4ZWB - chain A; structure by X-ray diffraction, 2.40 A resolution.

== Chain A ==
Name: Solute carrier family 2, facilitated glucose transporter member 3
Organism: Homo sapiens
UniProtKB: P11169 (GTR3_HUMAN); numbering as in UniProt (aligned over 1-496)
Amino-acid sequence (518 residues; row label = number of the first residue in the row; numbers below 1 keep their minus sign (Met-21 is residue -21)):
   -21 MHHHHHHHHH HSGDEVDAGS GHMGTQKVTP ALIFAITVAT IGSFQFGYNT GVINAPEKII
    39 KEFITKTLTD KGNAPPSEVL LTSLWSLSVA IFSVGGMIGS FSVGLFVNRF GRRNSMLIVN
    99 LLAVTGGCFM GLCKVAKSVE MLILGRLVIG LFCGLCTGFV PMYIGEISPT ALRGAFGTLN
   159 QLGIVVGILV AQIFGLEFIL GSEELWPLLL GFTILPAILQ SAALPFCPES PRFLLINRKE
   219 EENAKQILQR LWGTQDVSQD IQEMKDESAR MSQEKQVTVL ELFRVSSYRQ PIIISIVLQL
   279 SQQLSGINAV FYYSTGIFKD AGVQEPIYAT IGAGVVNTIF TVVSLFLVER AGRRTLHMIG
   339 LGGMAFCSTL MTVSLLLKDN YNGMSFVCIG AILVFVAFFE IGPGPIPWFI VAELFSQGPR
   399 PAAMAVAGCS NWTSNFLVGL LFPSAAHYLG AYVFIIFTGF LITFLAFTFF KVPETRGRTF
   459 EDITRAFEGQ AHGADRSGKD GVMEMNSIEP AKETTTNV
Disordered / not traced: -21 to 2, 471-496
Construct notes: expression tag (-21 to 0); engineered mutation Thr43 (Asn in P11169)
UniProt features mapped onto this chain:
  - region: Gln277 to Ser279 (Important for selectivity against fructose)
  - binding site (D-glucose): Gln159, Gln280, Gln281, Asn286, Asn315, Glu378, Trp386
  - modified residue: Thr232 (Phosphothreonine), Ser475 (Phosphoserine), Ser485 (Phosphoserine), Thr492 (Phosphothreonine)
  - mutagenesis: Gln277 to Ser279 (Confers moderate fructose transport activity)
What the authors report for this chain:
  - binding site for alpha-D-glucopyranose: Asn286
  - conformationally variable residues (side-chain flip): Asn286

== Summary ==
From UniProt: 7 D-glucose-binding residues and 3 mutagenesis sites. The paper reports a binding site for
alpha-D-glucopyranose at Asn286; conformational variability at Asn286.
Chain A is Solute carrier family 2, facilitated glucose transporter member 3 (Homo sapiens); the structure,
Crystal structure of maltose-bound human GLUT3 in the outward-occluded conformation at 2.4 angstrom, was
determined by X-ray diffraction, deposited together with 4ZW9.
